Entry 3I56 (X-ray diffraction, 2.90 A resolution); this record covers chains P and 0 of the 31 polymer chains in the assembly.

== Chain P ==
Protein: 50S ribosomal protein L19e
Source organism: Haloarcula marismortui
UniProtKB: P14119 (RL19_HALMA); residues 0-148 here correspond to UniProt positions 1-149 (UniProt number = residue number + 1)
Chain sequence (149 residues; each row starts with the number of its first residue; numbering starts at 0):
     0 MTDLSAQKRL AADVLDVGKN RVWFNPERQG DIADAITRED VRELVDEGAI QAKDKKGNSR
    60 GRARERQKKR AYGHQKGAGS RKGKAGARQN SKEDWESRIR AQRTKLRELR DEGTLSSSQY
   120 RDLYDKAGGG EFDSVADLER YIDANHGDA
Disordered / not traced: 0, 144-148

== Chain 0 ==
Molecule: 23S ribosomal RNA
Source organism: Haloarcula marismortui ATCC 43049
Sequence (2923 nucleotides; row label = number of the first residue in the row):
     1 GUUGGCUACU AUGCCAGCUG GUGGAUUGCU CGGCUCAGGC GCUGAUGAAG GACGUGCCAA
    61 GCUGCGAUAA GCUGUGGGGA GCCGCACGGA GGCGAAGAAC CACAGAUUUC CGAAUGAGAA
   121 UCUCUCUAAC AAUUGCUUCG CGCAAUGAGG AACCCCGAGA ACUGAAACAU CUCAGUAUCG
   181 GGAGGAACAG AAAACGCAAC GUGAUGUCGU UAGUAACCGC GAGUGAACGC GAUACAGCCC
   241 AAACCGAAGC CCUCACGGGC AAUGUGGUGU CAGGGCUACC UCUCAUCAGC CGACCGUCUU
   301 CACGAAGUCU CUUGGAAUAG AGCGUGAUAC AGGGUGACAA CCCCGUACUG AAGACCAGUA
   361 CGCUGUGCGG UAGUGCCAGA GUAGCGGGGG UUGGAUAUCC CUCGCGAAUA ACGCAGGCAU
   421 CGACUGCGAA GGCUAAACAC AACCUGAGAC CGAUAGUGAA CAAGUAGUGU GAACGAACGC
   481 UGCAAAGUAC CCUCAGAAGG GAGGCGAAAU AGAGCAUGAA AUCAGUUGGC GAUCGAGCGA
   541 CAGGGCAUAC AAGGUCCCUU GACGAAUGAC CGAGACGCGA GUCUCCAGUA AGACUCACGG
   601 GAAGCCGAUG UUCUGUCGUA CGUUUUGAAA AACGAGCCAG GGAGUGUGUC UGUAUGGCAA
   661 GUCUAACCGG AGUAUCCGGG GAGGCACAGG GAAACCGACA UGGCCGCAGG GCUUUGCCCG
   721 AGGGCCGCCG UCUUCAAGGG CGGGGAGCCA UGUGGACACG ACCCGAAUCC GGACGAUCUA
   781 CGCAUGGACA AGAUGAAGCG UGCCGAAAGG CACGUGGAAG UCUGUUAGAG UUGGUGUCCU
   841 ACAAUACCCU CUCGUGAUCU AUGUGUAGGG GUGAAAGGCC CAUCGAGUCC GGCAACAGCU
   901 GGUUCCAAUC GAAACAUGUC GAAGCAUGAC CUCCGCCGAG GUAGUCUGUG AGGUAGAGCG
   961 ACCGAUUGGU GUGUCCGCCU CCGAGAGGAG UCGGCACACC UGUCAAACUC CAAACUUACA
  1021 GACGCUGUUU GACGCGGGGA UUCCGGUGCG CGGGGUAAGC CUGUGUACCA GGAGGGGAAC
  1081 AACCCAGAGA UAGGUUAAGG UCCCCAAGUG UGGAUUAAGU GUAAUCCUCU GAAGGUGGUC
  1141 UCGAGCCCUA GACAGCCGGG AGGUGAGCUU AGAAGCAGCU ACCCUCUAAG AAAAGCGUAA
  1201 CAGCUUACCG GCCGAGGUUU GAGGCGCCCA AAAUGAUCGG GACUCAAAUC CACCACCGAG
  1261 ACCUGUCCGU ACCACUCAUA CUGGUAAUCG AGUAGAUUGG CGCUCUAAUU GGAUGGAAGC
  1321 AGGGGCGAGA GCUCCUGUGG ACCGAUUAGU GACGAAAAUC CUGGCCAUAG UAGCAGCGAU
  1381 AGUCGGGUGA GAACCCCGAC GGCCUAAUGG AUAAGGGUUC CUCAGCACUG CUGAUCAGCU
  1441 GAGGGUUAGC CGGUCCUAAG UCUCACCGCA ACUCGACUGA GACGAAAUGG GAAACAGGUU
  1501 AAUAUUCCUG UGCCAUCAUG CAGUGAAAGU UGACGCCCUG GGGUCGAUCA CGCCGGGCAU
  1561 UCGCCCGGUC GAACCGUCCA ACUCCGUGGA AGCCGUAAUG GCAGGAAGCG GACGAACGGC
  1621 GGCAUAGGGA AACGUGAUUC AACCUGGGGC CCAUGAAAAG ACGAGCAUGA UGUCCGUACC
  1681 GAGAACCGAC ACAGGUGUCC AUGGCGGCGA AAGCCAAGGC CUGUCGGGAG CAACCAACGU
  1741 UAGGGAAUUC GGCAAGUUAG UCCCGUACCU UCGGAAGAAG GGAUGCCUGC UCCGGAACGG
  1801 AGCAGGUCGC AGUGACUCGG AAGCUCGGAC UGUCUAGUAA CAACAUAGGU GACCGCAAAU
  1861 CCGCAAGGAC UCGUACGGUC ACUGAAUCCU GCCCAGUGCA GGUAUCUGAA CACCUCGUAC
  1921 AAGAGGACGA AGGACCUGUC AACGGCGGGG GUAACUAUGA CCCUCUUAAG GUAGCGUAGU
  1981 ACCUUGCCGC AUCAGUAGCG GCUUGCAUGA AUGGAUUAAC CAGAGCUUCA CUGUCCCAAC
  2041 GUUGGGCCCG GUGAACUGUA CAUUCCAGUG CGGAGUCUGG AGACACCCAG GGGGAAGCAA
  2101 AGACCCUAUG GAGCUUUACU GCAGGCUGUC GCUGAGACGU GGUCGCCGAU GUGCAGCAUA
  2161 GGUAGGAGUC GUUACAGAGG UACCCGCGCU AGCGGGCCAC CCAGACAACA GUGAAAUACU
  2221 ACCCGUCGGU GACUGCGACU CUCACUCCGG GAGGAGGACA CCGAUAGCCG GGCAGUUUGA
  2281 CUGGGGCGGU ACGCGCUCGA AAAGAUAUCG AGCGCGCCCU AUGGUCAUCU CAGCCGGGAC
  2341 AGAGACCCGG CGAAGAGUGC AAGAGCAAAA GAUGACUUGA CAGUGUUCUU CCCAACGAGG
  2401 AACGCUGACG CGAAAGCGUG GUCUAGCGAA CCAAUUAGCC UGCUUGAUGC GGGCAAUUGA
  2461 UGACAGAAAA GCUACCCUAG GGAUAACAGA GUCGUCACUC GCAAGAGCAC AUAUCGACCG
  2521 AGUGGCUUGC UACCUCGAUG UCGGUUCCCU CCAUCCUGCC CGUGCAGAAG CGGGCAAGGG
  2581 UGAGGUUGUU CGCCUAUUAA AGGAGGUCGU GAGCUGGGUU UAGACCGUCG UGAGACAGGU
  2641 CGGCUGCUAU CUACUGGGUG UGUAAUGGUG UCUGACAAGA ACGACCGUAU AGUACGAGAG
  2701 GAACUACGGU UGGUGGCCAC UGGUGUACCG GUUGUUCGAG AGAGCACGUG CCGGGUAGCC
  2761 ACGCCACACG GGGUAAGAGC UGAACGCAUC UAAGCUCGAA ACCCACUUGG AAAAGAGACA
  2821 CCGCCGAGGU CCCGCGUACA AGACGCGGUC GAUAGACUCG GGGUGUGCGC GUCGAGGUAA
  2881 CGAGACGUUA AGCCCACGAG CACUAACAGA CCAAAGCCAU CAU
Disordered / not traced: 1-9, 126-127, 715, 971-998, 1560, 1952-1963, 2137-2236, 2339-2343, 2665-2666, 2915-2923
Modified residues: 1MA (6-hydro-1-methyladenosine-5'-monophosphate) at position 628, OMU (o2'-methyluridine 5'-monophosphate) at position 2587, OMG (o2'-methylguanosine-5'-monophosphate) at position 2588, UR3 (3-methyluridine-5'-monophoshate) at position 2619, PSU (pseudouridine-5'-monophosphate) at position 2621
Metal / ion sites: Na+ site 1 near U12 (its only coordinating residue here); Mg2+ site 1 near G28 (its only coordinating residue here); Na+ site 2 near C40 (its only coordinating residue here); Na+ site 3 near G56 (its only coordinating residue here); Na+ site 4 near U108 (its only coordinating residue here); Mg2+ site 2 near U115 (its only coordinating residue here); Na+ site 5 near C141 (its only coordinating residue here); Na+ site 6 near U146 (its only coordinating residue here); Mg2+ site 3: C162, U2276; Na+ site 7: A165, A166; Mg2+ site 4: A166, G219; Mg2+ site 5: A167, C168; 45 more Na+ sites not listed; 67 more Mg2+ sites not listed; 16 more Sr2+ sites not listed
Residues lining bound ligands: troleandomycin (TAO): C839, A2099, A2100, A2103, A2538, G2540, U2645, G2646

== Interface between chain P and chain 0 ==
Contacting residue pairs - 179 pairs, chain P then chain 0:
  Thr1(P) - G1387(0)  hydrogen bond to the sugar
  Thr1(P) - U1388(0)  hydrogen bond to the sugar
  Thr1(P) - C1396(0)  sugar contact
  Asp2(P) - C1395(0)  sugar contact
  Asp2(P) - C1396(0)  sugar contact
  Leu3(P) - C1396(0)  hydrogen bond to the sugar
  Leu3(P) - C1397(0)  sugar contact
  Ser4(P) - C1396(0)  phosphate contact
  Ala5(P) - U1422(0)  phosphate contact
  Lys7(P) - C1397(0)  salt bridge to the phosphate
  Lys7(P) - G1398(0)  salt bridge to the phosphate
  Arg8(P) - A1501(0)  hydrogen bond to the phosphate
  Arg8(P) - A1502(0)  salt bridge to the phosphate
  Leu9(P) - A1501(0)  phosphate contact
  Leu9(P) - A1502(0)  phosphate contact
  Gly17(P) - G1718(0)  hydrogen bond to the phosphate
  Gly17(P) - G1719(0)  phosphate contact
  Lys18(P) - G1719(0)  hydrogen bond to the phosphate
  Asn19(P) - G1719(0)  hydrogen bond to the phosphate
  Asn19(P) - C1720(0)  hydrogen bond to the phosphate
  Arg20(P) - A1717(0)  phosphate contact
  Arg20(P) - G1718(0)  salt bridge to the phosphate
  Val21(P) - G1398(0)  phosphate contact
  Trp22(P) - G1398(0)  hydrogen bond to the phosphate
  Trp22(P) - A1399(0)  phosphate contact
  Phe23(P) - C1397(0)  hydrogen bond to the sugar
  Phe23(P) - G1398(0)  hydrogen bond to the phosphate
  Pro25(P) - C1397(0)  sugar contact
  Pro25(P) - G1398(0)  sugar contact
  Gln28(P) - G1386(0)  base contact
  Gln28(P) - G1387(0)  hydrogen bond to the sugar
  Gln28(P) - C1397(0)  sugar contact
  Thr36(P) - A1501(0)  phosphate contact
  Arg37(P) - U1500(0)  hydrogen bond to the base
  Arg37(P) - A1501(0)  hydrogen bond to the phosphate
  Arg37(P) - A1502(0)  salt bridge to the phosphate
  Arg41(P) - U1499(0)  salt bridge to the phosphate
  Arg41(P) - U1500(0)  salt bridge to the phosphate
  Lys52(P) - A1399(0)  salt bridge to the phosphate
  Lys54(P) - A1717(0)  phosphate contact
  Lys55(P) - C1715(0)  hydrogen bond to the sugar
  Lys55(P) - A1716(0)  hydrogen bond to the sugar
  Lys55(P) - A1717(0)  hydrogen bond to the phosphate
  Lys55(P) - U2736(0)  hydrogen bond to the phosphate
  Lys55(P) - C2737(0)  salt bridge to the phosphate
  Gly56(P) - C1566(0)  phosphate contact
  Gly56(P) - G1567(0)  phosphate contact
  Gly56(P) - A1716(0)  sugar contact
  Gly56(P) - C2737(0)  phosphate contact
  Asn57(P) - C1566(0)  phosphate contact
  Asn57(P) - G1703(0)  base contact
  Asn57(P) - C1715(0)  hydrogen bond to the sugar
  Asn57(P) - A1716(0)  sugar contact
  Asn57(P) - U2736(0)  sugar contact
  Asn57(P) - C2737(0)  phosphate contact
  Ser58(P) - C1565(0)  hydrogen bond to the sugar
  Ser58(P) - C1566(0)  phosphate contact
  Ser58(P) - C2737(0)  hydrogen bond to the phosphate
  Ser58(P) - G2738(0)  sugar contact
  Arg59(P) - U1548(0)  hydrogen bond to the phosphate
  Arg59(P) - C1549(0)  salt bridge to the phosphate
  Arg59(P) - C1565(0)  phosphate contact
  Arg59(P) - C1566(0)  hydrogen bond to the phosphate
  Arg59(P) - G1704(0)  hydrogen bond to the phosphate
  Arg59(P) - C1705(0)  salt bridge to the phosphate
  Gly60(P) - C1565(0)  phosphate contact
  Arg61(P) - U2736(0)  salt bridge to the phosphate
  Arg61(P) - C2737(0)  salt bridge to the phosphate
  Arg61(P) - G2738(0)  hydrogen bond to the phosphate
  Arg61(P) - A2739(0)  salt bridge to the phosphate
  Arg63(P) - C1549(0)  salt bridge to the phosphate
  Arg63(P) - C1565(0)  salt bridge to the phosphate
  Arg63(P) - C1566(0)  salt bridge to the phosphate
  Arg65(P) - C1705(0)  hydrogen bond to the phosphate
  Arg65(P) - G1706(0)  salt bridge to the phosphate
  Arg65(P) - U2735(0)  salt bridge to the phosphate
  Gln66(P) - C1798(0)  hydrogen bond to the sugar
  Lys68(P) - C1787(0)  phosphate contact
  Lys68(P) - U1788(0)  phosphate contact
  Arg69(P) - G1706(0)  salt bridge to the phosphate
  Arg69(P) - G1707(0)  salt bridge to the phosphate
  Ala70(P) - C1798(0)  phosphate contact
  Tyr71(P) - G1789(0)  base contact
  Tyr71(P) - C1790(0)  hydrogen bond to the base
  Gly72(P) - C1790(0)  base contact
  Gly72(P) - G1802(0)  base contact
  His73(P) - U1788(0)  hydrogen bond to the base
  His73(P) - G1789(0)  hydrogen bond to the base
  His73(P) - C1790(0)  base contact
  Gln74(P) - C1786(0)  phosphate contact
  Gln74(P) - C1787(0)  hydrogen bond to the phosphate
  Lys75(P) - G1800(0)  salt bridge to the phosphate
  Gly76(P) - G1785(0)  phosphate contact
  Ala77(P) - G1760(0)  hydrogen bond to the base
  Ala77(P) - U1761(0)  base contact
  Ala77(P) - U1784(0)  sugar contact
  Ala77(P) - G1785(0)  phosphate contact
  Gly78(P) - G1760(0)  base contact
  Gly78(P) - U1784(0)  hydrogen bond to the phosphate
  Gly78(P) - G1785(0)  hydrogen bond to the phosphate
  Gly78(P) - U1813(0)  sugar contact
  Ser79(P) - G1785(0)  phosphate contact
  Arg80(P) - G1760(0)  hydrogen bond to the base
  Arg80(P) - U1761(0)  sugar contact
  Arg80(P) - A1801(0)  salt bridge to the phosphate
  Arg80(P) - G1802(0)  salt bridge to the phosphate
  Lys81(P) - G1707(0)  phosphate contact
  Lys81(P) - C1708(0)  hydrogen bond to the phosphate
  Lys81(P) - G1760(0)  hydrogen bond to the sugar
  Lys81(P) - U1761(0)  sugar contact
  Lys81(P) - U1813(0)  sugar contact
  Lys81(P) - U1817(0)  hydrogen bond to the base
  Gly82(P) - G1707(0)  phosphate contact
  Gly82(P) - C1708(0)  hydrogen bond to the phosphate
  Gly82(P) - U1761(0)  sugar contact
  Lys83(P) - G792(0)  sugar contact
  Lys83(P) - A793(0)  sugar contact
  Lys83(P) - U1761(0)  phosphate contact
  Lys83(P) - C1762(0)  salt bridge to the phosphate
  Ala84(P) - U1761(0)  phosphate contact
  Ala84(P) - C1762(0)  hydrogen bond to the phosphate
  Gly85(P) - A793(0)  phosphate contact
  Ala86(P) - G792(0)  sugar contact
  Ala86(P) - A793(0)  hydrogen bond to the phosphate
  Ala86(P) - C1708(0)  sugar contact
  Arg87(P) - C1708(0)  salt bridge to the phosphate
  Arg87(P) - G1799(0)  sugar contact
  Arg87(P) - G1800(0)  salt bridge to the phosphate
  Arg87(P) - A1801(0)  salt bridge to the phosphate
  Gln88(P) - G1799(0)  base contact
  Gln88(P) - G1800(0)  sugar contact
  Lys91(P) - G816(0)  salt bridge to the phosphate
  Lys91(P) - G817(0)  salt bridge to the phosphate
  Lys91(P) - U1539(0)  sugar contact
  Lys91(P) - A1597(0)  hydrogen bond to the base
  Trp94(P) - G814(0)  sugar contact
  Trp94(P) - U815(0)  sugar contact
  Trp94(P) - A1597(0)  hydrogen bond to the sugar
  Trp94(P) - A1598(0)  phosphate contact
  Glu95(P) - G1540(0)  sugar contact
  Glu95(P) - A1597(0)  sugar contact
  Ser96(P) - G1794(0)  hydrogen bond to the sugar
  Ser96(P) - A1796(0)  base contact
  Arg97(P) - C1793(0)  sugar contact
  Ile98(P) - A1597(0)  sugar contact
  Arg99(P) - G1540(0)  hydrogen bond to the phosphate
  Arg99(P) - G1541(0)  salt bridge to the phosphate
  Arg99(P) - A1597(0)  salt bridge to the phosphate
  Ala100(P) - G1794(0)  phosphate contact
  Ala100(P) - G1795(0)  phosphate contact
  Arg102(P) - U1596(0)  base contact
  Arg102(P) - A1597(0)  salt bridge to the phosphate
  Arg102(P) - A1598(0)  salt bridge to the phosphate
  Arg106(P) - U1596(0)  salt bridge to the phosphate
  Arg109(P) - C1594(0)  salt bridge to the phosphate
  Arg109(P) - G1595(0)  salt bridge to the phosphate
  Ser116(P) - C1593(0)  sugar contact
  Ser116(P) - C1594(0)  phosphate contact
  Ser117(P) - C1593(0)  phosphate contact
  Tyr119(P) - C1594(0)  phosphate contact
  Tyr119(P) - G1595(0)  hydrogen bond to the phosphate
  Arg120(P) - C1593(0)  base contact
  Arg120(P) - C1594(0)  salt bridge to the phosphate
  Arg120(P) - G1595(0)  hydrogen bond to the base
  Tyr123(P) - G1595(0)  base contact
  Tyr123(P) - U1596(0)  hydrogen bond to the phosphate
  Asp124(P) - G800(0)  sugar contact
  Asp124(P) - U801(0)  sugar contact
  Lys125(P) - U801(0)  phosphate contact
  Lys125(P) - G802(0)  phosphate contact
  Gly127(P) - G800(0)  hydrogen bond to the sugar
  Gly128(P) - G800(0)  hydrogen bond to the base
  Gly128(P) - U801(0)  sugar contact
  Glu130(P) - U801(0)  hydrogen bond to the sugar
  Glu130(P) - G802(0)  sugar contact
  Ser133(P) - C1793(0)  hydrogen bond to the phosphate
  Ser133(P) - G1794(0)  phosphate contact
  Val134(P) - G1794(0)  hydrogen bond to the phosphate
  Ala135(P) - C1793(0)  phosphate contact
Other interface residues (no listed pair), chain P (85 interface residues in all): Asp12, Val16, Asn24, Ile35, Asp53, Ala62, Asp93, Gly129
Other interface residues (no listed pair), chain 0 (81 interface residues in all): C813, C1421, C1423, C1436, A1437, G1556, C1816

== Summary ==
85 residues of chain P face 81 of chain 0 across their interface, with 53 hydrogen bonds and 38 salt bridges.
Among the polar pairs are Arg37(P)-U1500(0), Tyr71(P)-C1790(0) and His73(P)-U1788(0). Bound to chain 0:
troleandomycin. A166(0) and G219(0) form the Mg2+ site 4.
Chain P is 50S ribosomal protein L19e (Haloarcula marismortui) and chain 0 is 23S ribosomal RNA (Haloarcula
marismortui ATCC 43049); the structure, Co-crystal structure of Triacetyloleandomcyin Bound to the Large
Ribosomal Subunit, was determined by X-ray diffraction, deposited together with 3I55.
